PDB entry 7EFO | electron microscopy, 3.85 A resolution | chains F and G of the 4 polymer chains in the assembly

== Chain F ==
Name: Lipopolysaccharide export system permease protein LptF
Source organism: Klebsiella pneumoniae subsp. pneumoniae
UniProtKB: A0A1Y0Q3P9 (A0A1Y0Q3P9_KLEPN); residue numbers follow UniProt; this construct covers 1-365
Sequence (365 residues; each row starts with the number of its first residue):
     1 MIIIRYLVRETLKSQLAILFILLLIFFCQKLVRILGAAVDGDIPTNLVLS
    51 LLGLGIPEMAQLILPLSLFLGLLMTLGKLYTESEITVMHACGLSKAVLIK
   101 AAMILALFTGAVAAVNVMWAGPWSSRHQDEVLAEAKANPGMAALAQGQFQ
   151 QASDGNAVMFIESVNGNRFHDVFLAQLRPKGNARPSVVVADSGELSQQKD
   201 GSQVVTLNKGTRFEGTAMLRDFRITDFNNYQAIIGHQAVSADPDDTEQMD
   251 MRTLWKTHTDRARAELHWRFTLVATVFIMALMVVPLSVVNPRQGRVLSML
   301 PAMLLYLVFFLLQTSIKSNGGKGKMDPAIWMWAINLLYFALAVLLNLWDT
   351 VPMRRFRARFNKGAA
Disordered / not traced: 1, 136-263, 349-365
Small-molecule neighbours: JSG ((2R,4R,5R,6R)-6-[(1R)-1,2-bis(oxidanyl)ethyl]-2-[(2R,4R,5R,6R)-6-[(1R)-1,2-bis(oxidanyl)ethyl]-5-[(2S,3S,4R,5R,6R)-6-[(1S)-1,2-bis(oxidanyl)ethyl]-4-[(2R,3S,4R,5S,6R)-6-[(1S)-2-[(2S,3S,4S,5S,6R)-6-[(1S)-1,2-bis(oxidanyl)ethyl]-3,4,5-tris(oxidanyl)oxan-2-yl]oxy-1-oxidanyl-ethyl]-3,4-bis(oxidanyl)-5-phosphonooxy-oxan-2-yl]oxy-3-oxidanyl-5-phosphonooxy-oxan-2-yl]oxy-2-carboxy-2-[[(2R,3S,4R,5R,6R)-5-[[(3R)-3-dodecanoyloxytetradecanoyl]amino]-6-[[(2R,3S,4R,5R,6R)-3-oxidanyl-5-[[(3R)-3-oxidanyltetradecanoyl]amino]-4-[(3R)-3-oxidanyltetradecanoyl]oxy-6-phosphonooxy-oxan-2-yl]methoxy]-3-phosphonooxy-4-[(3R)-3-tetradecanoyloxytetradecanoyl]oxy-oxan-2-yl]methoxy]oxan-4-yl]oxy-4,5-bis(oxidanyl)oxane-2-carboxylic acid): L22, I25, F26, Q29, K30, R33, E58, L62, L66, L70, E265, M303, L304, Y306, L307, F310, T314, K317, K322

== Chain G ==
Name: LPS export ABC transporter permease LptG
Source organism: Klebsiella pneumoniae subsp. pneumoniae
UniProtKB: A0A1Y0Q3C0 (A0A1Y0Q3C0_KLEPN); numbering as in UniProt (aligned over 1-360)
Sequence (360 residues; each row starts with the number of its first residue):
     1 MQAFGVLDRYIGKTIFNTIMMTLFMLVSLSGIIKFVDQLKKSGQGSYDAL
    51 GAGLYTILSVPKDIQIFFPMAALLGALLGLGMLAQRSELVVMQASGFTRL
   101 QVALAVMKTAIPLVLLTMAIGEWVAPQGEQMARNYRAQQMYGGSLLSTQQ
   151 GLWAKDGHNFVYIERVKGNDELGGVSIYAFNPERRLQSVRYAASAKFDSE
   201 NKVWRLSQVDESDLTDPKQVTGSQMVSGTWKTNLTPDKLGVVALDPDALS
   251 ISGLHNYVKYLKSSGQDPGRYQLNMWSKIFQPLSVAVMMLMALSFIFGPL
   301 RSVPMGVRVVTGISFGFIFYVLDQIFGPLTLVYGIPPIIGALLPSASFFL
   351 ISLWLMMRKA
Disordered / not traced: 1-5, 138-267
Small-molecule neighbours: JSG ((2R,4R,5R,6R)-6-[(1R)-1,2-bis(oxidanyl)ethyl]-2-[(2R,4R,5R,6R)-6-[(1R)-1,2-bis(oxidanyl)ethyl]-5-[(2S,3S,4R,5R,6R)-6-[(1S)-1,2-bis(oxidanyl)ethyl]-4-[(2R,3S,4R,5S,6R)-6-[(1S)-2-[(2S,3S,4S,5S,6R)-6-[(1S)-1,2-bis(oxidanyl)ethyl]-3,4,5-tris(oxidanyl)oxan-2-yl]oxy-1-oxidanyl-ethyl]-3,4-bis(oxidanyl)-5-phosphonooxy-oxan-2-yl]oxy-3-oxidanyl-5-phosphonooxy-oxan-2-yl]oxy-2-carboxy-2-[[(2R,3S,4R,5R,6R)-5-[[(3R)-3-dodecanoyloxytetradecanoyl]amino]-6-[[(2R,3S,4R,5R,6R)-3-oxidanyl-5-[[(3R)-3-oxidanyltetradecanoyl]amino]-4-[(3R)-3-oxidanyltetradecanoyl]oxy-6-phosphonooxy-oxan-2-yl]methoxy]-3-phosphonooxy-4-[(3R)-3-tetradecanoyloxytetradecanoyl]oxy-oxan-2-yl]methoxy]oxan-4-yl]oxy-4,5-bis(oxidanyl)oxane-2-carboxylic acid): L26, S30, I33, K34, D37, K40, K41, K62, I66, F67, M70, L74, R133, G312, I313, G316, F317, Y320

== Interface between chain F and chain G ==
Pairs across the interface - 16 pairs, chain F then chain G:
  I25(F) with F317(G)
  C28(F) with F317(G), hydrophobic; V321(G), hydrophobic; I325(G)
  Q29(F) with Y320(G), hydrogen bond
  L31(F) with I325(G), hydrophobic
  V32(F) with Y320(G); Q324(G); I325(G)
  L35(F) with L329(G), hydrophobic
  V39(F) with R270(G), hydrogen bond (backbone-side chain); P328(G), hydrophobic
  D42(F) with R270(G), salt bridge
  V296(F) with G306(G)
  L307(F) with L29(G), hydrophobic
  L311(F) with V36(G), hydrophobic
Also at the interface, not in a pair above, chain F (13 interface residues in all): R295, T314
Also at the interface, not in a pair above, chain G (15 interface residues in all): K40, P304, V309, L331

== Summary ==
The interface between chain F and chain G involves 13 residues on one side and 15 on the other; the contacts
include 2 hydrogen bonds and 1 salt bridge. Polar pairs include D42(F)-R270(G), Q29(F)-Y320(G) and
V39(F)-R270(G).
Here chain F is Lipopolysaccharide export system permease protein LptF and chain G is LPS export ABC
transporter permease LptG, both from Klebsiella pneumoniae subsp. pneumoniae. Entry 7EFO (LptB2FG-LPS from
Klebsiella pneumoniae in nanodiscs) was determined by electron microscopy.
